1QKU - chain A; structure by X-ray diffraction, 3.20 A resolution.

== Chain A ==
Protein: Estradiol receptor
From: Homo sapiens
Notes: fragment: ligand binding domain
UniProtKB: P03372 (ESR1_HUMAN); numbering as in UniProt (aligned over 301-550)
Chain sequence (250 residues; numbered 301 to 550; the number before each row is that of its first residue):
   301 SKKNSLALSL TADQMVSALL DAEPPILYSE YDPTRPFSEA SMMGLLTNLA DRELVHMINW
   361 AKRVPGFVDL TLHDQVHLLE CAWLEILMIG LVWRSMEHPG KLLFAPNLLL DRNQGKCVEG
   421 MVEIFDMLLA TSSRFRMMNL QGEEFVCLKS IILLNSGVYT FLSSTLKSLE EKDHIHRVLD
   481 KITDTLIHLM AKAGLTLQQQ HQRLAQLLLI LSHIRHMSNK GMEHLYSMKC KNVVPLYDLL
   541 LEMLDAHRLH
Small-molecule neighbours: estradiol (EST): Met343, Leu346, Ala350, Glu353, Leu384, Leu387, Met388, Leu391, Arg394, Phe404, Met421, Ile424, Leu428, Gly521, His524, Leu525

== Summary ==
Bound to chain A: estradiol.
Chain A is Estradiol receptor (Homo sapiens); the structure, Wild type estrogen nuclear receptor ligand
binding domain complexed with estradiol, was determined by X-ray diffraction (same publication as 1QKT).
